8XCH - chains A and H of the 32 polymer chains in the assembly; structure by electron microscopy, 3.40 A resolution.

== Chain A ==
Protein: Replicase polyprotein 1ab
Organism: Severe acute respiratory syndrome coronavirus 2
Notes: EC 3.4.19.12, 3.4.22.-, 3.4.22.69, 2.7.7.48, 3.6.4.12, 3.6.4.13, 3.1.13.-, 3.1.-.-, 2.1.1.-
Reference sequence: P0DTD1 (R1AB_SARS2); residues 1-932 here correspond to UniProt positions 4393-5324 (UniProt number = residue number + 4392)
Amino-acid sequence (942 residues; numbered 1 to 942; the number before each row is that of its first residue):
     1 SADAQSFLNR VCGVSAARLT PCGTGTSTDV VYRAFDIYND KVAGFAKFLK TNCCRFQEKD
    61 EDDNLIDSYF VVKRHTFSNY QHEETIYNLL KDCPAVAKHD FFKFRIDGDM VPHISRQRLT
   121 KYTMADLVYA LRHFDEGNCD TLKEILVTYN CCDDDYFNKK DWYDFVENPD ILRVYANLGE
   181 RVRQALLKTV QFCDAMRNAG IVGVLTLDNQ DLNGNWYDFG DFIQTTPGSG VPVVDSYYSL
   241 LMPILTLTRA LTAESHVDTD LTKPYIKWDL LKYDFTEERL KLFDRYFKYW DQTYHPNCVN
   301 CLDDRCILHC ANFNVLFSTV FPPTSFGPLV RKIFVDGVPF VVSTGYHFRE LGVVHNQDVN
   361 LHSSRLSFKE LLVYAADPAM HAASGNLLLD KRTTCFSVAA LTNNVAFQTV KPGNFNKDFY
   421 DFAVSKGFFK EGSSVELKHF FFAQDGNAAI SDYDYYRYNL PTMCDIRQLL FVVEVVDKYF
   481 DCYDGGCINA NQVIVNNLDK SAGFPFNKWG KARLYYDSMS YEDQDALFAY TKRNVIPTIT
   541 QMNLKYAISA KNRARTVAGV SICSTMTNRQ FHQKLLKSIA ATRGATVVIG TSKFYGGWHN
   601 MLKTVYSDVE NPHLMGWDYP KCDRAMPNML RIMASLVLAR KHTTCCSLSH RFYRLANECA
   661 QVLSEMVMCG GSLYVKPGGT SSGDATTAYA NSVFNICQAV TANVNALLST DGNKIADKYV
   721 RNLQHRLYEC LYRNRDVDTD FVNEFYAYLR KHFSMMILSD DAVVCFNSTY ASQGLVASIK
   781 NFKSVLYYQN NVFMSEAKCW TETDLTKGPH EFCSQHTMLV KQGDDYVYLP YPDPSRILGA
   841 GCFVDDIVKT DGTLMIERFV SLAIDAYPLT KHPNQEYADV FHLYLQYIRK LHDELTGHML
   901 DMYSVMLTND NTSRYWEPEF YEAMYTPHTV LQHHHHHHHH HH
Unresolved in the structure: 1-3, 930-942
Construct notes: expression tag (933-942)
Bound ions: Zn2+ site 1: His295, Cys301, Cys306, Cys310; Zn2+ site 2: Cys487, His642, Cys645, Cys646
Swiss-Prot annotation at these positions:
  - region: Lys545 to Arg555 (Interaction with RMP Remdesivir), Thr582 to Pro620 (RdRp Palm N-ter)
  - active site: Ser759, Asp760, Asp761
  - binding site (Mn(2+)): Asn209, Asp218
  - binding site (Zn(2+)): His295, Cys301, Cys306, Cys310, Cys487, His642, Cys645, Cys646
  - site: Gln932 (Cleavage)

== Chain H ==
Molecule: 39-nt RNA strand
Sequence (39 nucleotides; numbered 102 to 140; the number before each row is that of its first residue):
   102 CUGCUCCUAG CAUGCUACUA CCGCGUAGCA UUUCCCAUG

== Chain A / chain H interface ==
Residue-residue contacts (15; chain A residue first):
  Asn496(A) - U103(H)  phosphate contact
  Asn496(A) - G104(H)  hydrogen bond to the phosphate
  Lys500(A) - C102(H)  salt bridge to the phosphate
  Arg569(A) - C102(H)  phosphate contact
  Arg569(A) - U103(H)  salt bridge to the phosphate
  Lys577(A) - G104(H)  salt bridge to the phosphate
  Gly590(A) - G104(H)  sugar contact
  Ser592(A) - C105(H)  hydrogen bond to the sugar
  Phe594(A) - U106(H)  sugar contact
  Tyr595(A) - C107(H)  hydrogen bond to the phosphate
  Gly683(A) - C102(H)  sugar contact
  Asp684(A) - C102(H)  hydrogen bond to the sugar
  Ala685(A) - C102(H)  sugar contact
  Tyr689(A) - U103(H)  sugar contact
  Tyr915(A) - C108(H)  sugar contact
Interface residues without a listed pair, chain A (18 interface residues in all): Ser682, Glu857, Val860, Arg914, Met924

== In short ==
The interface between chain A and chain H involves 18 residues on one side and 7 on the other, with 4 hydrogen
bonds and 3 salt bridges. Among the polar pairs are Ser592(A)-C105(H), Asp684(A)-C102(H) and
Asn496(A)-G104(H).
Here chain A is Replicase polyprotein 1ab (Severe acute respiratory syndrome coronavirus 2) and chain H is a
39-nt RNA strand. Entry 8XCH (SARS-CoV-2 Replication-Transcription Complex has a dimer-of-dimeric architecture
(ddRTC) in pre-capping initiation) was determined by electron microscopy together with 9IMK and 9IMM from the
same study.
